7D2Q - chains A and D of the 6 polymer chains in the assembly; structure by X-ray diffraction, 1.99 A resolution.

Chain A:
Protein: Endoribonuclease MazF
Organism: Deinococcus radiodurans
Notes: EC 3.1.27.-
UniProtKB: A0A6G9BVQ8 (A0A6G9BVQ8_DEIRD); residue numbers follow UniProt; this construct covers 1-117
Chain sequence (117 residues; row label = number of the first residue in the row):
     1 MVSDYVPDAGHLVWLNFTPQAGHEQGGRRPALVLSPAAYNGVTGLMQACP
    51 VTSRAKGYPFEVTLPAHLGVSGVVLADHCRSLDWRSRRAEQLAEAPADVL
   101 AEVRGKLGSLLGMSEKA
Unresolved in the structure: 1-2, 18-28, 114-117

Chain D:
Protein: AbrB/MazE/SpoVT family DNA-binding domain-containing protein
Organism: Deinococcus radiodurans
UniProtKB: A0A6G9BVE7 (A0A6G9BVE7_DEIRD); numbering as in UniProt (aligned over 1-80)
Chain sequence (80 residues; numbered 1 to 80; the number before each row is that of its first residue):
     1 MTSQIQKWGNSLALRIPKALAQQVGLTQSSEVELLLQDGQIVIRPVPARQ
    51 YDLAALLAEMTPENLHGETDWGALEGREEW
Unresolved in the structure: 1-50

Interface between chain A and chain D:
Pairs across the interface (8):
  T43(A) - P62(D)
  G44(A) - P62(D)
  L45(A) - E63(D)
  D83(A) - T61(D)
  D83(A) - P62(D)
  D83(A) - E63(D)
  S86(A) - T61(D)
  S86(A) - P62(D)
Interface residues without a listed pair, chain A (7 interface residues in all): R85, R88
Interface residues without a listed pair, chain D (4 interface residues in all): A58

In short:
7 residues of chain A face 4 of chain D across their interface.
Here chain A is Endoribonuclease MazF and chain D is AbrB/MazE/SpoVT family DNA-binding domain-containing
protein, both from Deinococcus radiodurans. Entry 7D2Q (Crystal structure of MazE-MazF (Form-I) from
Deinococcus radiodurans) was determined by X-ray diffraction together with 7D28, 7D2M, 7D2N and 7D2P from the
same study.
